PDB entry 1YP7 | X-ray diffraction, 2.00 A resolution | chain A

== Chain A ==
Name: Major urinary protein 1
Organism: Mus musculus
Reference sequence: P11588 (MUP1_MOUSE); residues 1-162 here correspond to UniProt positions 19-180 (UniProt number = residue number + 18)
Sequence (174 residues; each row starts with the number of its first residue; numbers below 1 keep their minus sign (Met-11 is residue -11)):
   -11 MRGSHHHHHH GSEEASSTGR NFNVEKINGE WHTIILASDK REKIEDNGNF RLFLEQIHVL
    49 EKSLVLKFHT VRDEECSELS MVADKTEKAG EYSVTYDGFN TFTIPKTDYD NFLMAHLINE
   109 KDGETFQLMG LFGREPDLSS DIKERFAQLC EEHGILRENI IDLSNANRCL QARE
Not modelled in the structure: -11 to 0, 158-162
Disulfide bonds: Cys64-Cys157
Sequence notes: expression tag (-11 to 0); engineered mutation Lys50 (Asn68 in P11588), Phe120 (Tyr138 in P11588), Glu140 (Lys158 in P11588)
Metal / ion sites: Cd2+ site 1: Glu18, Glu139; Cd2+ site 2: His46, Ser128; Cd2+ site 3: Glu62, His104, Gln115, His141

== Summary ==
Glu18 and Glu139 coordinate Cd2+ site 1. The Cd2+ site 2 is built by His46 and Ser128.
Chain A is Major urinary protein 1 (Mus musculus); the structure, Van der Waals Interactions Dominate
Hydrophobic Association in a Protein Binding Site Occluded From Solvent Water, was determined by X-ray
diffraction, deposited together with 1YP6.
